Entry 4BC3 (X-ray diffraction, 1.68 A resolution); this record covers chain A.

[Chain A]
Molecule: Xylulose kinase
From: Homo sapiens
Notes: EC 2.7.1.17
UniProtKB: O75191 (XYLB_HUMAN); residues 1-536 here = UniProt positions 1-536
Chain sequence (538 residues; row label = number of the first residue in the row; numbers below 1 keep their minus sign (Gly-1 is residue -1)):
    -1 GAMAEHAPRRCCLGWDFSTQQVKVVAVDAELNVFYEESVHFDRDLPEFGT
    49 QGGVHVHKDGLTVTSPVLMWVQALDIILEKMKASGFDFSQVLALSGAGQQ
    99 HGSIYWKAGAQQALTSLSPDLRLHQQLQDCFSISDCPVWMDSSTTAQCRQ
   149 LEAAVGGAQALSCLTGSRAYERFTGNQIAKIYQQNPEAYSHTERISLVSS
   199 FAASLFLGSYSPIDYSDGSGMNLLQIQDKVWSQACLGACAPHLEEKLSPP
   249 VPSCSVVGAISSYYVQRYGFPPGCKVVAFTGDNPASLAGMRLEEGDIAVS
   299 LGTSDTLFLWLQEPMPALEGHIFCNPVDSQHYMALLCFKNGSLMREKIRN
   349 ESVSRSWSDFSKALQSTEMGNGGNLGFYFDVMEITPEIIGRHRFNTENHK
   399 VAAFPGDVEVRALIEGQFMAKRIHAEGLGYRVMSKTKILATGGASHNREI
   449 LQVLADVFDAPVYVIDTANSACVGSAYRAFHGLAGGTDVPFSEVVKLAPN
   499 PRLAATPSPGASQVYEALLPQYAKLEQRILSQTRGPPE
Not modelled in the structure: -1 to 6, 532-536
Modified positions: Mse1 (selenomethionine); Mse67, Mse79, Mse138, Mse219, Mse288, Mse313, Mse331, Mse342, Mse367, Mse380, Mse417, Mse431 (selenomethionine; parent Met)
Sequence notes: expression tag (-1 to 0)
UniProt features mapped onto this chain:
  - binding site (substrate): His99, Arg170, Asp280, Asn281
  - binding site (ATP): Trp355, Gly441, Ala442, Asn445
What the authors report for this chain:
  - catalytic residues: Asp280 (proposed by the authors, not directly observed)

[In short]
From UniProt: 4 substrate-binding residues and 4 ATP-binding residues. The paper reports the catalytic residue
Asp280.
Chain A is Xylulose kinase (Homo sapiens); the structure, Crystal structure of human D-xylulokinase, was
determined by X-ray diffraction together with 4BC2, 4BC4 and 4BC5 from the same study.
